PDB entry 6P19 | electron microscopy, 3.80 A resolution | chains C and R of the 9 polymer chains in the assembly

Chain C:
Name: DNA-directed RNA polymerase subunit beta
From: Escherichia coli (strain K12)
Notes: EC 2.7.7.6
UniProt: P0A8V2 (RPOB_ECOLI); numbering as in UniProt (aligned over 1-1342)
Amino-acid sequence (1342 residues; each row starts with the number of its first residue):
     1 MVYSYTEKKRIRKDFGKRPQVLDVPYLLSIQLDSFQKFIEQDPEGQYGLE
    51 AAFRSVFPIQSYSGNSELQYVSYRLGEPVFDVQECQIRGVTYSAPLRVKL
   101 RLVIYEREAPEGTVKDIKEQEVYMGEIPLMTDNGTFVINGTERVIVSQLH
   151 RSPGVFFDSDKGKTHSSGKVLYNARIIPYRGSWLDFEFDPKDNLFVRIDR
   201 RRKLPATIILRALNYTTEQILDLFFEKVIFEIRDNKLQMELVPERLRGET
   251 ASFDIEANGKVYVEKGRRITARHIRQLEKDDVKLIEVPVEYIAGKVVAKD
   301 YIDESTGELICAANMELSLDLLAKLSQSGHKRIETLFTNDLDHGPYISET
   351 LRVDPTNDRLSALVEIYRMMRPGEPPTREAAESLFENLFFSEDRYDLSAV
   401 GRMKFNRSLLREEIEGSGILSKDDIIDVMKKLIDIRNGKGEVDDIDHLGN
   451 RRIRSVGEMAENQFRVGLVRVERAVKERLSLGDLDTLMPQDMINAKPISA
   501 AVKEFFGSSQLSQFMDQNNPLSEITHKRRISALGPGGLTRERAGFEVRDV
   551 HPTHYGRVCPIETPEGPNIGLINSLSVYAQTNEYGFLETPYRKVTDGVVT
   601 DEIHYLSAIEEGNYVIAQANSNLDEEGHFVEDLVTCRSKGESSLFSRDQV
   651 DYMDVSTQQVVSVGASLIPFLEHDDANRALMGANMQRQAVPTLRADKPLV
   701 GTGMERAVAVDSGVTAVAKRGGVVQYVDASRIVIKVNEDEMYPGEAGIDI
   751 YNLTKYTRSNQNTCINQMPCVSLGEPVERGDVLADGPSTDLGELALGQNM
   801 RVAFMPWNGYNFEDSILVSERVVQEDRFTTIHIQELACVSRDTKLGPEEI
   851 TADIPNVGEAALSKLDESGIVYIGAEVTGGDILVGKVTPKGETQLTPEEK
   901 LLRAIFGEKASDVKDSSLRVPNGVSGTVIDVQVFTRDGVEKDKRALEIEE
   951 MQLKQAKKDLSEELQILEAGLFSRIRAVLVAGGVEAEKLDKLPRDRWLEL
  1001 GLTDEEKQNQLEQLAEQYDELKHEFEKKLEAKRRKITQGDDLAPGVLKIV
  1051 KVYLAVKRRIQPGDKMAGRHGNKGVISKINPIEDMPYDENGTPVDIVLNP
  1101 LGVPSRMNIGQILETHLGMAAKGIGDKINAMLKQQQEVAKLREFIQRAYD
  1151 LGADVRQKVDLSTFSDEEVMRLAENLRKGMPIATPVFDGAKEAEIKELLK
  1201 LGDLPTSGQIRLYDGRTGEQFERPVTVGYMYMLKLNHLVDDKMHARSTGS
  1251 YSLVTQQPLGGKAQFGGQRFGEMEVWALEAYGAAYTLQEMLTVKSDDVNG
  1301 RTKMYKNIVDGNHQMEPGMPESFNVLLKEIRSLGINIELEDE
Unresolved in the structure: 1-2, 894-909
Curated features (UniProtKB/Swiss-Prot):
  - modified residue (N6-acetyllysine): Lys-1022, Lys-1200

Chain R:
Molecule: Transcribed RNA
Sequence (70 nucleotides; numbered 1 to 70; the number before each row is that of its first residue):
     1 AUAAGGUGGAGUUAGUGAGUGUUAAGUUGGAAGGGUGGGAUUUAAAUUUU
    51 GGGUGAGUGGUGGAGAGGUA
Unresolved in the structure: 1-54
Bound ions: Mg2+: A70 (shared with 3 residues of chain D)

How chain C and chain R interact:
Residue-residue contacts - 20 pairs, chain C then chain R:
  Gln-510(C) / G65(R)  phosphate contact
  Gln-510(C) / A66(R)  phosphate contact
  Gln-513(C) / A66(R)  hydrogen bond to the sugar
  Gln-513(C) / G67(R)  sugar contact
  Leu-533(C) / G67(R)  phosphate contact
  Arg-540(C) / A66(R)  salt bridge to the phosphate
  Arg-540(C) / G67(R)  salt bridge to the phosphate
  Pro-564(C) / G68(R)  phosphate contact
  Asn-568(C) / G68(R)  hydrogen bond to the phosphate
  Arg-687(C) / G68(R)  salt bridge to the phosphate
  Gln-688(C) / G68(R)  phosphate contact
  Gln-688(C) / U69(R)  phosphate contact
  Lys-914(C) / U58(R)  phosphate contact
  Lys-1065(C) / A70(R)  salt bridge to the phosphate
  Lys-1073(C) / A70(R)  phosphate contact
  His-1237(C) / G68(R)  sugar contact
  His-1237(C) / U69(R)  sugar contact
  Leu-1253(C) / U61(R)  base contact
  Leu-1259(C) / U61(R)  base contact
  Gln-1264(C) / G60(R)  hydrogen bond to the sugar
Also at the interface, not in a pair above, chain C (20 interface residues in all): Ser-509, Arg-529, Glu-565, Ile-572, Ser-1250
Also at the interface, not in a pair above, chain R (10 interface residues in all): G57

Overview:
20 residues of chain C face 10 of chain R across their interface; the contacts include 3 hydrogen bonds and 4
salt bridges. Among the polar pairs are Gln-513(C)/A66(R), Gln-1264(C)/G60(R) and Asn-568(C)/G68(R).
Chain C is DNA-directed RNA polymerase subunit beta (Escherichia coli (strain K12)) and chain R is Transcribed
RNA; the structure, Q21 transcription antitermination complex: loaded complex, was determined by electron
microscopy together with 6P18, 6P1A, 6P1B and 6P1C from the same study.
